PDB entry 7MFG | electron microscopy, 3.87 A resolution | chains B and D of the 12 polymer chains in the assembly

Chain B (and D):
Name: Hemagglutinin HA2 chain
Organism: Influenza A virus
Notes: chain D of this document is another copy of the same molecule, construct and numbering; everything in this record applies to it too
UniProt: Q289M7 (HEMA_I00A1); residues 1-176 here correspond to UniProt positions 344-519 (UniProt number = residue number + 343)
Sequence (222 residues; each row starts with the number of its first residue):
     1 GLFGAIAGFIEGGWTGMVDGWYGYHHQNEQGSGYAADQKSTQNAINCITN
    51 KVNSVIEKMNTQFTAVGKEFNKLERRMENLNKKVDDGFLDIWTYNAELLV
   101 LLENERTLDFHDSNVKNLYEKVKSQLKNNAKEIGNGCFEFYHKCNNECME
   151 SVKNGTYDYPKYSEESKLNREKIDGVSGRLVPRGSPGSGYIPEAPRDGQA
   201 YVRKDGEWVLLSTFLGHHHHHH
Disordered / not traced: 1-9, 167-222
Cystine bridges: C144-C148
Covalently attached groups: glycan linked to N154
Construct notes: conflict C47 (Gly390 in Q289M7); expression tag (177-222)
Swiss-Prot annotation at these positions:
  - glycosylation: N154 (N-linked (GlcNAc...) asparagine)

Interface between chain B and chain D:
Residue-residue contacts (22):
  K58(B) with E97(D); L98(D)
  M59(B) with Y94(D), hydrophobic
  N60(B) with D90(D)
  E69(B) with R76(D)
  F70(B) with R76(D)
  E74(B) with R76(D), salt bridge
  M77(B) with M77(D), hydrophobic
  N81(B) with L80(D); K83(D)
  V84(B) with K83(D)
  D85(B) with K83(D), salt bridge
  F88(B) with F88(D), hydrophobic
  I91(B) with I91(D), hydrophobic
  W92(B) with I91(D), hydrophobic
  N95(B) with Y94(D), hydrogen bond (backbone-side chain); N95(D)
  L99(B) with Y94(D)
  L102(B) with L102(D), hydrophobic
  R106(B) with E105(D), salt bridge; R106(D); D109(D), salt bridge
Also at the interface, not in a pair above, chain B (19 interface residues in all): K68, N71
Also at the interface, not in a pair above, chain D (18 interface residues in all): N79, V84, G87

In short:
19 residues of chain B face 18 of chain D across their interface, with 1 hydrogen bond and 4 salt bridges.
Among the polar pairs are E74(B)-R76(D), D85(B)-K83(D) and R106(B)-E105(D).
Both chains are Hemagglutinin HA2 chain (Influenza A virus). Entry 7MFG (Cryo-EM structure of the VRC310
clinical trial, vaccine-elicited, human antibody 310-030-1D06 Fab in complex with an ...) was determined by
electron microscopy.
